8QZI - chain A; structure by X-ray diffraction, 2.50 A resolution.

[Chain A]
Protein: 4'-phosphopantetheinyl transferase PptT
Source organism: Mycobacterium tuberculosis
UniProtKB: O33336 (PPTT_MYCTU); residues 1-227 here = UniProt positions 1-227
Chain sequence (247 residues; each row starts with the number of its first residue; numbers below 1 keep their minus sign (Met-19 is residue -19)):
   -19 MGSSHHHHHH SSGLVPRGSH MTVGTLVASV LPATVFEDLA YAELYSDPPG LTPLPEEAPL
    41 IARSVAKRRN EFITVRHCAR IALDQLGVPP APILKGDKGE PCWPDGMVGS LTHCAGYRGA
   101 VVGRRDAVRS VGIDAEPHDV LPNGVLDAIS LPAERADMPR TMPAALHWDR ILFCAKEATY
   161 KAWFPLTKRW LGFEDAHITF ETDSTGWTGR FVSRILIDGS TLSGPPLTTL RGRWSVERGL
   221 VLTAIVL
Disordered / not traced: -19 to 2
Differences from the reference sequence: initiating methionine (-19); expression tag (-18 to 0)
Metal / ion sites: Mn2+ site 1: His93 (together with coenzyme A); Mn2+ site 2: Asp114, Glu116
Ligand contacts: coenzyme A (COA): Arg48, Phe52, Val55, Arg56, Lys75, Lys78, Gly79, Glu80, Pro81, Leu91, Thr92, His93, Asp114, Ala115, Tyr160, Lys161, Phe164, Pro165
Swiss-Prot annotation at these positions:
  - binding site (CoA): Arg48, Arg56, Lys75 to Lys78, Thr92, His93, Asp114, Glu157, Lys161, Leu171
  - binding site (Mg(2+)): Asp114, Ala115, Glu116
  - mutagenesis: Arg48 (R48A: 20-fold decrease in phosphopantetheinylation activity), Arg56 (R56A: 100-fold decrease in phosphopantetheinylation activity), Asp114 (D114N: Abolishes phosphopantetheinylation activity), Glu116 (E116Q: 500-fold decrease in phosphopantetheinylation activity), Glu157 (E157Q: Abolishes phosphopantetheinylation activity), Trp170 (W170L/S: Confers high-level resistance to compound 8918)
Reported in the primary citation:
  - Mn2+ coordination: His93, Asp114, Glu116, Glu157 (from molecular simulation)
  - binding site for coenzyme A: Arg48, His93 (from molecular simulation)
  - binding site for coenzyme A: Arg56, Glu157, Tyr160, Trp170, Phe173
  - catalytic residues: Glu157 (from molecular simulation)

[Summary]
Bound to chain A: coenzyme A. The Mn2+ site 2 is built by Asp114 and Glu116. From UniProt: 12 CoA-binding
residues, 3 Mg2+-binding residues and 6 mutagenesis sites. The paper reports the catalytic residue Glu157; a
binding site for coenzyme A at Arg48, His93 and Arg56 among others.
Chain A is 4'-phosphopantetheinyl transferase PptT (Mycobacterium tuberculosis); the structure, Crystal
structure of PptT-ACP from Mycobacterium tuberculosis, was determined by X-ray diffraction (same publication
as 8QZH and 8QZJ).
